9D7H - chains G and H of the 8 polymer chains in the assembly; structure by electron microscopy, 3.59 A resolution.

[Chain G]
Protein: CH103 Fab light chain
From: Homo sapiens
Notes: antibody fragment or engineered binder
Sequence (229 residues; each row starts with the number of its first residue; note: 4 numbers in that range are skipped by the numbering (no residue carries them; nothing is unmodelled there); numbers below 1 keep their minus sign (Met-18 is residue -18)):
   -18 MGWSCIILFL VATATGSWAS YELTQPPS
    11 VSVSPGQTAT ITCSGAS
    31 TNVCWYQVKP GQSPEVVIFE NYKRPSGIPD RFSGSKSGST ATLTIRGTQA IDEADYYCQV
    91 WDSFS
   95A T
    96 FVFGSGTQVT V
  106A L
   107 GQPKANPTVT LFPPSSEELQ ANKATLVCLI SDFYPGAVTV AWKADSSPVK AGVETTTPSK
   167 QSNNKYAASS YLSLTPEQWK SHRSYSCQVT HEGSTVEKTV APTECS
Disordered / not traced: -18 to 1, 122-129, 151-152, 183, 186, 206, 209-212
Cystine bridges: Cys23-Cys88, Cys134-Cys193

[Chain H]
Protein: CH103 K75 N76 Fab heavy chain
From: Homo sapiens
Notes: antibody fragment or engineered binder
Sequence (245 residues; row label = number of the first residue in the row; a row labelled like 82A-82C holds insertion residues (82A, then the next letters in order); numbers below 1 keep their minus sign (Met-18 is residue -18)):
   -18 MGWSCIILFL VATATGVHSQ VQLQESGPGV VKSSETLSLT CTVSGGSMGG TYWSWLRLSP
    42 GKGLEWIGYI FHTGETNYSP SLKGRVSISV DTSKNQFSLR L
82A-82C RSV
    83 TAADTAVYFC ASLPRGQL
100A-100E VNAYF
   101 RNWGRGSLVS VTAASTKGPS VFPLAPSSKS TSGGTAALGC LVKDYFPEPV TVSWNSGALT
   161 SGVHTFPAVL QSSGLYSLSS VVTVPSSSLG TQTYICNVNH KPSNTKVDKK VEPKSCDK
Disordered / not traced: -18 to 1, 122-144, 155-162, 183-218
Cystine bridges: Cys22-Cys92

[Chain G / chain H interface]
Residue-residue contacts (36; chain G residue first):
  Thr31(G) with Val100A(H)
  Asn32(G) with Asn100B(H), hydrogen bond
  Cys34(G) with Tyr100D(H), hydrophobic
  Tyr36(G) with Tyr100D(H); Phe100E(H), hydrogen bond (side chain-backbone); Trp103(H), hydrophobic
  Val38(G) with Leu39(H), hydrophobic
  Ser43(G) with Gly104(H)
  Pro44(G) with Phe91(H); Trp103(H)
  Val46(G) with Tyr100D(H), hydrophobic
  Phe49(G) with Tyr100D(H), hydrophobic
  Glu50(G) with Asn100B(H), hydrogen bond
  Trp91(G) with Leu100(H)
  Phe94(G) with Pro61(H), hydrophobic
  Ser95(G) with Pro61(H)
  Thr95A(G) with Trp47(H); Asn58(H), hydrogen bond; Leu100(H)
  Phe96(G) with Leu95(H), hydrophobic; Leu100(H), hydrophobic
  Phe98(G) with Leu45(H); Phe100E(H), hydrophobic
  Phe118(G) with Val181(H), hydrophobic
  Leu135(G) with Phe166(H), hydrophobic; Val181(H), hydrophobic
  Ser137(G) with Phe166(H)
  Glu160(G) with Gln171(H); Ser172(H), hydrogen bond (side chain-backbone)
  Thr162(G) with Val169(H)
  Gln167(G) with His164(H), hydrogen bond
  Ala174(G) with Phe166(H)
  Tyr177(G) with Val169(H), hydrophobic; Ser177(H); Leu178(H), hydrogen bond (side chain-backbone); Ser179(H), hydrogen bond (side chain-backbone)
Interface residues without a listed pair, chain G (32 interface residues in all): Tyr87, Gln89, Ser100, Val133, Ile136, Ser165, Ala173, Ser175
Interface residues without a listed pair, chain H (27 interface residues in all): Gly44, Ala100C, Pro167, Leu170

[Overview]
32 residues of chain G and 27 residues of chain H are in contact, with 8 hydrogen bonds. Polar pairs include
Asn32(G)-Asn100B(H), Tyr36(G)-Phe100E(H) and Glu50(G)-Asn100B(H).
Chain G is CH103 Fab light chain and chain H is CH103 K75 N76 Fab heavy chain, both from Homo sapiens; the
structure, Cryo-EM structure of BG505 DS-SOSIP.664 with 1 CH103 KN Fab bound, was determined by electron
microscopy (same publication as 9D7G, 9D7I, 9D7O and 9D7P).
